PDB entry 6FLM | X-ray diffraction, 2.01 A resolution | chain A

# Chain A
Molecule: E3 ubiquitin/ISG15 ligase TRIM25
Source organism: Homo sapiens
Notes: EC 6.3.2.-, 2.3.2.27; fragment: PRYSPRY domain
UniProt: Q14258 (TRI25_HUMAN); residues 435-630 here = UniProt positions 435-630
Amino-acid sequence (199 residues; numbered 432 to 630; the number before each row is that of its first residue):
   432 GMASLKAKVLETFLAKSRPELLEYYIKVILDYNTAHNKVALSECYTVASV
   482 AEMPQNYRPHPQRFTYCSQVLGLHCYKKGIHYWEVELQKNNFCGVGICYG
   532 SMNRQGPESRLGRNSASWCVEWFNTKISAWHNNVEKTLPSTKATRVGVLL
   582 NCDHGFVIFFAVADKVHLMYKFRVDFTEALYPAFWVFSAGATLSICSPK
Unresolved in the structure: 630
Differences from the reference sequence: expression tag (432-434)
What the authors report for this chain:
  - mutagenesis - Y463S/Y476S: abolished catalytic activity on RIG-I-2CARD
  - mutagenesis - Y463S/Y476S: decreased catalytic activity on RIG-I-2CARD ubiquitination

# Summary
From the paper: Y463S/Y476S abolish catalytic activity on RIG-I-2CARD; Y463S/Y476S reduce catalytic activity
on RIG-I-2CARD ubiquitination.
Chain A is E3 ubiquitin/ISG15 ligase TRIM25 (Homo sapiens); the structure, Crystal structure of the human
TRIM25 PRYSPRY domain, was determined by X-ray diffraction, deposited together with 5NT2, 6FLN and 5NT1.
